PDB entry 5LQX | electron microscopy, 7.90 A resolution (low resolution: residue-level contacts below are approximate; hydrogen-bond / salt-bridge calls are withheld) | chains P and Q of the 30 polymer chains in the assembly

[Chain P (and Q)]
Protein: ATP synthase subunit c
Organism: Ogataea angusta
Notes: chain Q of this document is another copy of the same molecule, construct and numbering; everything in this record applies to it too
Amino-acid sequence (76 residues; row label = number of the first residue in the row):
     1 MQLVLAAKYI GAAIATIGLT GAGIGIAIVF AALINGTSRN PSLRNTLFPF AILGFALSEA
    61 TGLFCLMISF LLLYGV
Not modelled in the structure: 75-76

[How chain P and chain Q interact]
Contacting residue pairs (11; chain P residue first):
  Gly11(P) with Ala13(Q)
  Ile14(P) with Ala13(Q)
  Ala15(P) with Ala13(Q)
  Gly21(P) with Thr20(Q); Gly23(Q); Ile24(Q)
  Gly25(P) with Ala27(Q)
  Ile28(P) with Ala27(Q)
  Ala32(P) with Ala31(Q)
  Ser58(P) with Gly23(Q)
  Thr61(P) with Gly23(Q)
Also at the interface, not in a pair above, chain P (14 interface residues in all): Leu3, Ala7, Gly18, Asn40, Leu57
Also at the interface, not in a pair above, chain Q (13 interface residues in all): Gln2, Ala6, Tyr9, Thr16, Leu19, Ile26, Ser38

[Summary]
14 residues of chain P face 13 of chain Q across their interface.
Both chains are ATP synthase subunit c (Ogataea angusta). Entry 5LQX (Structure of F-ATPase from Pichia
angusta, state3) was determined by electron microscopy (same publication as 5LQY and 5LQZ).
